Entry 4K6L (X-ray diffraction, 2.39 A resolution); this record covers chains B and G of the 7 polymer chains in the assembly.

# Chain B
Protein: Putative pertussis-like toxin subunit
From: Salmonella enterica subsp. enterica serovar Typhi
UniProt: Q8Z6A3 (Q8Z6A3_SALTI); residue numbers follow UniProt; this construct covers 24-137
Chain sequence (114 residues; each row starts with the number of its first residue):
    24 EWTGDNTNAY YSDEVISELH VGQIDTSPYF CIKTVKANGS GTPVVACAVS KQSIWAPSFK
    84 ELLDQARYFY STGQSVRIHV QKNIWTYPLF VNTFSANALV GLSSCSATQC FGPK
Disulfide bonds: C54-C70, C128-C133
From the paper describing this entry:
  - mutagenesis - S35A: abolished binding to glycans
  - mutagenesis - S35A: abolished binding to cultured cells

# Chain G
Protein: Putative pertussis-like toxin subunit
From: Salmonella enterica subsp. enterica serovar Typhi
Notes: EC 2.4.2.-
UniProt: Q8Z6A4 (Q8Z6A4_SALTI); residue numbers follow UniProt; this construct covers 19-242
Chain sequence (224 residues; numbered 19 to 242; the number before each row is that of its first residue):
    19 VDFVYRVDST PPDVIFRDGF SLLGYNRNFQ QFISGRSCSG GSSDSRYIAT TSSVNQTYAI
    79 ARAYYSRSTF KGNLYRYQIR ADNNFYSLLP SITYLETQGG HFNAYEKTMM RLQREYVSTL
   139 SILPENIQKA VALVYDSATG LVKDGVSTMN ASYLGLSTTS NPGVIPFLPE PQTYTQQRID
   199 AFGPLISSCF SIGSVCHSHR GQRADVYNMS FYDARPVIEL ILSK
Disulfide bonds: C56-C207
From the paper describing this entry:
  - catalytic residues: E133

# How chain B and chain G interact
Pairs across the interface - 24 pairs, chain B then chain G:
  K56(B) with A156(G); T157(G)
  V58(B) with R80(G); T157(G); L159(G), hydrophobic
  K59(B) with L159(G)
  A60(B) with N73(G); Y76(G)
  N61(B) with Y76(G); V160(G)
  G62(B) with L159(G); V160(G); K161(G)
  S63(B) with L159(G)
  G64(B) with L159(G)
  P66(B) with T157(G)
  K83(B) with K242(G)
  D87(B) with K242(G)
  Y91(B) with I239(G), hydrophobic
  S94(B) with P202(G); L203(G), hydrogen bond (backbone-backbone); I239(G)
  T95(B) with P202(G)
  G96(B) with P202(G)
Other interface residues (no listed pair), chain B (17 interface residues in all): R90, Y93
Other interface residues (no listed pair), chain G (14 interface residues in all): L130, V235

# Overview
17 residues of chain B and 14 residues of chain G are in contact; the contacts include 1 hydrogen bond. Its
one hydrogen bond, S94(B)-L203(G), is backbone to backbone. From the paper: the catalytic residue E133(G);
S35A of chain B abolishes binding to glycans.
Here chain B is Putative pertussis-like toxin subunit and chain G is Putative pertussis-like toxin subunit,
both from Salmonella enterica subsp. enterica serovar Typhi. Entry 4K6L (Structure of Typhoid Toxin) was
determined by X-ray diffraction.
